PDB entry 8UBD | electron microscopy, 3.05 A resolution | chains A and G of the 9 polymer chains in the assembly

[Chain A]
Molecule: Reverse transcriptase
From: Bordetella phage BPP-1
Reference sequence: Q775D8 (Q775D8_BPBPP); residues 1-328 here = UniProt positions 1-328
Amino-acid sequence (328 residues; each row starts with the number of its first residue):
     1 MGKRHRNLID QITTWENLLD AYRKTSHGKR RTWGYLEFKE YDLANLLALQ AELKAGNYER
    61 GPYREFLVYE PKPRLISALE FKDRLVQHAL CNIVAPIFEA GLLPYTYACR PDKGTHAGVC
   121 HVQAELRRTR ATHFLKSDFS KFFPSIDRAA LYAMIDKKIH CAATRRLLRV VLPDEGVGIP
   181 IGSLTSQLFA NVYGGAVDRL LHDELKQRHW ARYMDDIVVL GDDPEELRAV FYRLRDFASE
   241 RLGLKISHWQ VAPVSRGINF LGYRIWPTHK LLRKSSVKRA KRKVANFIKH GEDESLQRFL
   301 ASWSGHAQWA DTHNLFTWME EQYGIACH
Disordered / not traced: 70-72

[Chain G]
Molecule: Diversity-generating retroelement (DGR) RNA avd
Sequence (19 nucleotides; row label = number of the first residue in the row):
   369 GGGGCAGGCU GGGAAAUAA
Disordered / not traced: 382-387

[Chain A / chain G interface]
Residue-residue contacts (7):
  Lys278(A) - G372(G)  hydrogen bond to the phosphate
  Lys278(A) - C373(G)  salt bridge to the phosphate
  Lys278(A) - A374(G)  phosphate contact
  Arg282(A) - C373(G)  salt bridge to the phosphate
  Arg282(A) - A374(G)  salt bridge to the phosphate
  Ala285(A) - G375(G)  phosphate contact
  Lys289(A) - G375(G)  sugar contact
Other interface residues (no listed pair), chain A (5 interface residues in all): Lys281
Other interface residues (no listed pair), chain G (5 interface residues in all): G376

[In short]
Chain A and chain G each contribute 5 residues to their interface, with 1 hydrogen bond and 3 salt bridges.
Polar pairs include Lys278(A)-G372(G), Lys278(A)-C373(G) and Arg282(A)-C373(G).
Chain A is Reverse transcriptase (Bordetella phage BPP-1) and chain G is Diversity-generating retroelement
(DGR) RNA avd; the structure, Diversity-generating retroelement (DGR) ribonucleoprotein reverse transcriptase
- Pre-active State 2, was determined by electron microscopy together with 8UB7, 8UB8, 8UB9, 8UBA, 8UBB, 8UBC,
8UBE and 8UBF from the same study.
